Entry 3XIS (X-ray diffraction, 1.60 A resolution); this record covers chain A.

== Chain A ==
Protein: Xylose isomerase
Organism: Streptomyces rubiginosus
Notes: EC 5.3.1.5
UniProtKB: P24300 (XYLA_STRRU); residues 2-388 here correspond to UniProt positions 1-387 (UniProt number = residue number - 1)
Amino-acid sequence (387 residues; row label = number of the first residue in the row):
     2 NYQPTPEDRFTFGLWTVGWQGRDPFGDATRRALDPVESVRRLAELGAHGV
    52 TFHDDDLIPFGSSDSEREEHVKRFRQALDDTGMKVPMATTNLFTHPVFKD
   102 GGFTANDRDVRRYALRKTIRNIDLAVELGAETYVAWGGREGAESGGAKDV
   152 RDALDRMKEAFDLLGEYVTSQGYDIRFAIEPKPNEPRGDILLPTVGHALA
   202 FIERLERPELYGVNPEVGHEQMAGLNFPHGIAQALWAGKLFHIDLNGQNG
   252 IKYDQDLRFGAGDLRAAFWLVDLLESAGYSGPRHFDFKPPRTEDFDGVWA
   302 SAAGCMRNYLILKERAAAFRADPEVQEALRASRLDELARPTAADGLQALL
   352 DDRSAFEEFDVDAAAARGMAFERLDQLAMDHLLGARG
Unresolved in the structure: 2
Bound ions: Mg2+ site 1: E181, E217, D287; Mg2+ site 2 near D255 (its only coordinating residue here)
Small-molecule neighbours:
  - D-xylose: W16, F26, H54, T90, F94, W137, E181, K183, E217, H220, D245, D255, D287
  - D-xylose (XLS): W16, F26, H54, T90, F94, W137, E181, K183, E217, H220, D245, D255, D287
  - alpha-D-xylopyranose (XYS): W16, H54, T90, F94, V135, W137, E181, E217, D245, D287

== In short ==
Ligands of chain A: alpha-D-xylopyranose and D-xylose. E181, E217 and D287 coordinate Mg2+ site 1.
Chain A is Xylose isomerase (Streptomyces rubiginosus); the structure, A metal-mediated hydride shift
mechanism for xylose isomerase based on the 1.6 angstroms streptomyces rubiginosus structures ..., was
determined by X-ray diffraction (same publication as 1XIS, 2XIS and 4XIS).
